Entry 1RCT (X-ray diffraction, 2.80 A resolution); this record covers chain E.

# Chain E
Protein: Purine nucleoside phosphorylase
From: Homo sapiens
Notes: EC 2.4.2.1
UniProt: P00491 (PNPH_HUMAN); residue numbers follow UniProt; this construct covers 2-289
Amino-acid sequence (288 residues; row label = number of the first residue in the row):
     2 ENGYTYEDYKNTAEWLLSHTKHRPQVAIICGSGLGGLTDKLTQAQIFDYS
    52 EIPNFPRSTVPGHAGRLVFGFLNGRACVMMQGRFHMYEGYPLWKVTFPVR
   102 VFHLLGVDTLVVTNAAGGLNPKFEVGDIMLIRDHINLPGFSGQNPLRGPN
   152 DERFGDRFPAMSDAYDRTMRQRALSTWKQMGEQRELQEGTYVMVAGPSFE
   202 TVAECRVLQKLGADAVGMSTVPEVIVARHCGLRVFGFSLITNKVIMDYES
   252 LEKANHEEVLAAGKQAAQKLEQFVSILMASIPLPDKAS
Curated features (UniProtKB/Swiss-Prot):
  - binding site (phosphate): Ser33, His64, Arg84 to His86, Ala116, Ser220
  - binding site (a purine D-ribonucleoside): Tyr88, Glu201, Met219, Asn243, His257
  - site: Asn243 (Important for substrate specificity)
  - modified residue: Ser251 (Phosphoserine)
  - natural variant: Ser51 (G51S: this construct carries the variant), Glu89 (E89K: In PNPD), Asp128 (D128G: In PNPD), Ala174 (A174P: In PNPD), Tyr192 (Y192C: In PNPD), Arg234 (R234P: In PNPD)
  - mutagenesis: His64 (H64W: Reduces catalytic activity towards inosine), Glu201 (E201A/Q: Severe loss of catalytic activity), Asn243 (N243A: Reduces catalytic activity; N243D: Reduces catalytic activity towards inosine, hypoxanthine, guanosine and guanine. Increases catalytic activity towards adenosine and adenine), His257 (H257W: Reduces catalytic activity towards inosine)
Residues lining bound ligands: inosine (NOS): His86, Tyr88, Ala116, Ala117, Gly118, Phe200, Glu201, Val217, Gly218, Met219, Ser220, Thr242, Asn243, Val245, Ala255, His257, Val260

# Overview
Ligands of chain E: inosine. UniProt lists 7 phosphate-binding residues, 5 purine D-ribonucleoside-binding
residues and 4 mutagenesis sites.
Chain E is Purine nucleoside phosphorylase (Homo sapiens); the structure, Crystal structure of Human purine
nucleoside phosphorylase complexed with INOSINE, was determined by X-ray diffraction, deposited together with
1V3Q.
